Entry 3ZIH (X-ray diffraction, 2.00 A resolution); this record covers chains A and B.

== Chain A (and B) ==
Name: Cell division protein sepf
Organism: Bacillus subtilis
Notes: fragment: c-terminal domain, residues 57-151; chain B of this document is another copy of the same molecule, construct and numbering; everything in this record applies to it too
UniProt: O31728 (SEPF_BACSU); numbering as in UniProt (aligned over 57-151)
Chain sequence (95 residues; numbered 57 to 151; the number before each row is that of its first residue):
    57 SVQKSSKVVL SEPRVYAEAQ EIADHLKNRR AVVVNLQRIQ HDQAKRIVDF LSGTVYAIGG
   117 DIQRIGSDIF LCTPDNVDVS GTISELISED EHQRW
Disordered / not traced: 57-60, 140-151 (chain B: 57-60, 141-151)
Reported in the primary citation:
  - self-association interface (contacts with another copy of this molecule); pairs are residue here / residue on that copy: G109-G109
  - mutagenesis - G109K, G109R: abolished binding to FtsZ
  - mutagenesis - G109K: abolished binding to liposomes
  - mutagenesis - G109K: abolished localization
  - mutagenesis - A100V, F126S: unchanged binding to liposome
  - mutagenesis - F126S: decreased binding to FtsZ

== How chain A and chain B interact ==
Residue-residue contacts - 54 pairs, chain A then chain B:
  S61(A) - N132(B)  hydrogen bond (side chain-backbone)
  S61(A) - D134(B)
  S62(A) - N132(B)  hydrogen bond (backbone-backbone)
  S62(A) - V133(B)
  S62(A) - D134(B)  hydrogen bond (backbone-backbone)
  K63(A) - D134(B)
  V64(A) - V133(B)  hydrophobic
  V64(A) - D134(B)  hydrogen bond (backbone-backbone)
  V64(A) - V135(B)
  V64(A) - S136(B)  hydrogen bond (backbone-backbone)
  V65(A) - S136(B)
  L66(A) - Q119(B)
  L66(A) - I121(B)  hydrophobic
  L66(A) - V135(B)  hydrophobic
  L66(A) - S136(B)  hydrogen bond (backbone-backbone)
  L66(A) - G137(B)
  E68(A) - I139(B)
  E68(A) - S140(B)  hydrogen bond
  V89(A) - I121(B)  hydrophobic
  N91(A) - I121(B)  hydrogen bond (side chain-backbone)
  N91(A) - G122(B)
  N91(A) - I139(B)
  Q93(A) - G122(B)
  Q93(A) - S123(B)  hydrogen bond (side chain-backbone)
  R94(A) - S140(B)  hydrogen bond
  Q119(A) - L66(B)
  I121(A) - L66(B)  hydrophobic
  I121(A) - V89(B)  hydrophobic
  I121(A) - N91(B)  hydrogen bond (backbone-side chain)
  I121(A) - I121(B)  hydrophobic
  I121(A) - I125(B)
  G122(A) - N91(B)
  G122(A) - Q93(B)
  S123(A) - Q93(B)  hydrogen bond (backbone-side chain)
  I125(A) - I121(B)
  N132(A) - S61(B)  hydrogen bond (backbone-backbone)
  N132(A) - S62(B)  hydrogen bond (backbone-backbone)
  V133(A) - S62(B)
  V133(A) - V64(B)  hydrophobic
  D134(A) - S61(B)  hydrogen bond (side chain-backbone)
  D134(A) - S62(B)  hydrogen bond (backbone-backbone)
  D134(A) - K63(B)  salt bridge
  D134(A) - V64(B)  hydrogen bond (backbone-backbone)
  V135(A) - V64(B)
  V135(A) - L66(B)  hydrophobic
  S136(A) - V64(B)  hydrogen bond (backbone-backbone)
  S136(A) - V65(B)
  S136(A) - L66(B)  hydrogen bond (backbone-backbone)
  G137(A) - L66(B)
  T138(A) - L66(B)
  I139(A) - L66(B)  hydrophobic
  I139(A) - S67(B)
  I139(A) - E68(B)
  I139(A) - N91(B)
Also at the interface, not in a pair above, chain A (26 interface residues in all): S67, L127
Also at the interface, not in a pair above, chain B (26 interface residues in all): L127, T138

== Summary ==
Chain A and chain B each contribute 26 residues to their interface, with 19 hydrogen bonds and 1 salt bridge.
Among the polar pairs are D134(A)-K63(B), S61(A)-N132(B) and E68(A)-S140(B). From the paper: G109K and G109R
of chain A abolish binding to FtsZ; a self-association interface involving G109(A); 4 substitutions were
tested in all.
Chain A and chain B are both Cell division protein sepf (Bacillus subtilis); the structure, Bacillus subtilis
SepF, C-terminal domain, was determined by X-ray diffraction, deposited together with 3ZIG, 3ZII and 3ZIE.
